Entry 1FNQ (X-ray diffraction, 2.60 A resolution); this record covers chains M and H of the 3 polymer chains in the assembly.

[Chain M]
Molecule: Reaction center protein M chain
From: Rhodobacter sphaeroides
UniProt: P02953 (RCEM_RHOSH); residues 1-307 here = UniProt positions 1-307
Sequence (307 residues; each row starts with the number of its first residue):
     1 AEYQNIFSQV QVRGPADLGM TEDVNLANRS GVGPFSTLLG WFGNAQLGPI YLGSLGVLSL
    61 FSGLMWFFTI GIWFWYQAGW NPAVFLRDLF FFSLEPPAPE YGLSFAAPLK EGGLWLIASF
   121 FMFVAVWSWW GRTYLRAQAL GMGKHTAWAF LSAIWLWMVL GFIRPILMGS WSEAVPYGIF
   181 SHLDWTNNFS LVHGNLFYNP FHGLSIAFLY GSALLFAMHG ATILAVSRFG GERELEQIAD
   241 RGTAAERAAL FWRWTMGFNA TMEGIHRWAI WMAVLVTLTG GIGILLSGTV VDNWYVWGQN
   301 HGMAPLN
Disordered / not traced: 303-307
Metal / ion sites: bacteriochlorophyll a Mg site 1 near His182 (its only coordinating residue here); bacteriochlorophyll a Mg site 2 near His202 (its only coordinating residue here); Fe ion: His219, Glu234, His266 (shared with 2 residues of chain L)
Ligand contacts:
  - bacteriochlorophyll a (BCL), molecule 1: Trp66, Met122, Val126, Phe150, Ala153, Leu156, Trp157, Leu160, Trp185, Thr186, Asn187, Phe189, Ser190, Asn195, Leu196, Phe197, His202, Ser205, Ile206, Leu209, Tyr210, Val276, Thr277, Gly280, Ile284
  - bacteriochlorophyll a (BCL), molecule 2: Phe90, Met122, Trp157, Leu160, Val175, Ile179, His182, Leu183, Trp185, Thr186
  - bacteriochlorophyll a (BCL), molecule 3: Thr186, Phe197, Tyr210
  - bacteriochlorophyll a (BCL), molecule 4: Phe197, Gly203, Ile206, Ala207, Tyr210, Gly211, Leu214
  - bacteriopheophytin a (BPH), molecule 1: Ser59, Leu60, Gly63, Leu64, Trp66, Phe67, Ala125, Val126, Trp129, Thr133, Thr146, Ala149, Phe150, Ser152, Ala153, Ala273, Val274, Thr277
  - bacteriopheophytin a (BPH), molecule 2: Tyr210, Ala213, Leu214, Ala217, Met218, Trp252, Thr255, Met256
  - spheroidene (SPO): Trp66, Phe67, Phe68, Ile70, Gly71, Phe74, Trp75, Phe85, Leu89, Trp115, Leu116, Ser119, Phe120, Met122, Phe123, Trp157, Met158, Leu160, Gly161, Phe162, Trp171, Val175, Tyr177, Gly178, Ile179, His182
  - ubiquinone-10 (U10), molecule 1: Ile50, Leu52, Leu60, Trp129
  - ubiquinone-10 (U10), molecule 2: Leu214, Leu215, Met218, His219, Thr222, Ile223, Ala245, Ala248, Ala249, Trp252, Met256, Phe258, Asn259, Ala260, Thr261, Met262, Ile265, Trp268, Met272

[Chain H]
Molecule: Reaction center protein H chain
From: Rhodobacter sphaeroides
UniProt: P11846 (RCEH_RHOSH); residue numbers follow UniProt; this construct covers 1-260
Sequence (260 residues; numbered 1 to 260; the number before each row is that of its first residue):
     1 MVGVTAFGNF DLASLAIYSF WIFLAGLIYY LQTENMREGY PLENEDGTPA ANQGPFPLPK
    61 PKTFILPHGR GTLTVPGPES EDRPIALART AVSEGFPHAP TGDPMKDGVG PASWVARRDL
   121 PELDGHGHNK IKPMKAAAGF HVSAGKNPIG LPVRGCDLEI AGKVVDIWVD IPEQMARFLE
   181 VELKDGSTRL LPMQMVKVQS NRVHVNALSS DLFAGIPTIK SPTEVTLLEE DKICGYVAGG
   241 LMYAAPKRKS VVAAMLAEYA
Disordered / not traced: 1-10, 250-260

[Chain M / chain H interface]
Contacting residue pairs (108; chain M residue first):
  Ala1(M) with Lys197(H)
  Tyr3(M) with Met193(H); Gln194(H); Val196(H)
  Asn5(M) with Gln194(H)
  Gln9(M) with Met193(H); Val196(H), hydrogen bond (side chain-backbone); Lys197(H); Val198(H), hydrogen bond (side chain-backbone)
  Val10(M) with Ala144(H); Lys146(H); Pro148(H)
  Gln11(M) with Val142(H); Ser143(H), hydrogen bond (backbone-backbone); Ala144(H), hydrogen bond (backbone-backbone)
  Val12(M) with Phe140(H), hydrophobic; His141(H); Ser143(H); Gln174(H)
  Arg13(M) with Gly139(H); Phe140(H); His141(H), hydrogen bond (backbone-backbone); Ser143(H), hydrogen bond (backbone-side chain); Gln174(H)
  Gly14(M) with Gly139(H); Phe140(H); Gln174(H), hydrogen bond (backbone-side chain)
  Pro15(M) with Ala138(H); Gly139(H); Phe140(H); Gln174(H), hydrogen bond (backbone-side chain)
  Gly19(M) with His126(H)
  Met20(M) with Gly125(H); His126(H)
  Thr37(M) with Ala144(H)
  Trp41(M) with Ala144(H), hydrophobic; Gly145(H)
  Asn44(M) with Glu173(H)
  Phe201(M) with Ala16(H); Ile17(H)
  Leu204(M) with Ile17(H), hydrophobic; Phe20(H), hydrophobic; Trp21(H), hydrophobic
  Ser227(M) with Gln194(H), hydrogen bond (backbone-side chain)
  Arg228(M) with Gln194(H); Met195(H); Cys234(H), hydrogen bond (backbone-side chain); Leu241(H)
  Phe229(M) with Cys234(H), hydrophobic; Ala238(H), hydrophobic
  Glu232(M) with Arg177(H), salt bridge; Gln194(H)
  Arg233(M) with Glu122(H), salt bridge; Ile131(H); Arg177(H); Leu227(H); Glu230(H), salt bridge
  Glu236(M) with Arg117(H), hydrogen bond (backbone-side chain); Arg118(H), salt bridge; Glu122(H); Leu227(H)
  Gln237(M) with Arg117(H)
  Ile238(M) with Phe64(H), hydrophobic; Leu73(H)
  Ala239(M) with Leu66(H), hydrophobic; Leu73(H)
  Asp240(M) with Arg117(H), hydrogen bond (backbone-side chain); Arg118(H), salt bridge; Leu227(H)
  Arg241(M) with Glu38(H), salt bridge; Glu79(H), salt bridge; Val115(H); Arg117(H)
  Gly242(M) with Val115(H); Arg117(H); Asp231(H)
  Thr243(M) with Ser113(H); Val115(H); Asp231(H), hydrogen bond (backbone-side chain)
  Glu246(M) with Val115(H)
  Arg247(M) with Pro111(H), hydrogen bond (side chain-backbone); Ala112(H); Ser113(H), hydrogen bond (side chain-backbone)
  Arg253(M) with Leu42(H)
  Phe258(M) with Gln32(H)
  Ala260(M) with Asn35(H)
  Thr261(M) with Asn35(H), hydrogen bond (backbone-side chain); Glu38(H)
  Glu263(M) with Lys62(H), salt bridge; Phe64(H)
  Gly264(M) with Asn35(H)
  Ile265(M) with Asn35(H)
  Arg267(M) with Tyr30(H), hydrogen bond; Leu31(H); Glu34(H), salt bridge; Lys62(H)
  Trp268(M) with Leu31(H), hydrophobic; Asn35(H)
  Trp271(M) with Leu27(H)
  Leu275(M) with Leu27(H), hydrophobic
  Thr279(M) with Phe20(H)
  Val290(M) with Leu12(H), hydrophobic
  Val291(M) with Ala13(H), hydrophobic
  Trp297(M) with Asp11(H), hydrogen bond; Ala13(H); Ser14(H)
  His301(M) with Ser14(H)
  Gly302(M) with Asp11(H)
Other interface residues (no listed pair), chain M (57 interface residues in all): Asp17, Gln46, Pro200, Phe208, Gly230, Asn259, Leu286, Trp294
Other interface residues (no listed pair), chain H (71 interface residues in all): Phe23, Leu24, Arg37, Gly39, Tyr40, Gly110, Trp114, Lys130, Met134, Val169, Asp170, Pro172, Met175, Pro192, Gly235

[Overview]
The interface between chain M and chain H involves 57 residues on one side and 71 on the other; the contacts
include 18 hydrogen bonds and 9 salt bridges. Polar contacts include Glu232(M)-Arg177(H), Arg233(M)-Glu122(H)
and Arg233(M)-Glu230(H).
Here chain M is Reaction center protein M chain and chain H is Reaction center protein H chain, both from
Rhodobacter sphaeroides. Entry 1FNQ (Crystal structure analysis of the mutant reaction center pro L209-> glu
from the photosynthetic purple bacterium ...) was determined by X-ray diffraction (same publication as 1F6N
and 1FNP).
